6CCV - chains F and J of the 11 polymer chains in the assembly; structure by X-ray diffraction, 3.05 A resolution.

[Chain F]
Protein: RNA polymerase sigma factor SigA
Source organism: Mycobacterium smegmatis (strain ATCC 700084 / mc(2)155)
UniProtKB: A0QW02 (A0QW02_MYCS2); residue numbers follow UniProt; this construct covers 1-466
Sequence (466 residues; row label = number of the first residue in the row):
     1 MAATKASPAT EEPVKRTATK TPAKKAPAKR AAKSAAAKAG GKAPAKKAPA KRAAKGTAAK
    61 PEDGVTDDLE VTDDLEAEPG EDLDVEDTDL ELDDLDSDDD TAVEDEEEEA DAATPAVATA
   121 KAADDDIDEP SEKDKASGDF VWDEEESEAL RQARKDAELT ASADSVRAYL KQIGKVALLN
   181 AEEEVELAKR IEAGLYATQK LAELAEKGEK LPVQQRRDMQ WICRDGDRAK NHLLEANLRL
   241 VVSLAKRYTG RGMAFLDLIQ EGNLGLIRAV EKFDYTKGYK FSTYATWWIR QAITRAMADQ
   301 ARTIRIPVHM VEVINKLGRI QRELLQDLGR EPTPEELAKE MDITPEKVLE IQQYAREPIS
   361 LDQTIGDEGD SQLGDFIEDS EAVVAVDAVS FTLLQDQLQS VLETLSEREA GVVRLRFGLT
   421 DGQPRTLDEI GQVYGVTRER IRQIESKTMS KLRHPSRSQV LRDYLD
Unresolved in the structure: 1-161

[Chain J]
Protein: RNA polymerase-binding protein RbpA
Source organism: Mycobacterium smegmatis (strain ATCC 700084 / mc(2)155)
UniProtKB: A0QZ11 (RBPA_MYCS2); numbering as in UniProt (aligned over 1-114)
Sequence (114 residues; each row starts with the number of its first residue):
     1 MADRVLRGSR LGAVSYETDR NHDLAPRQVA RYRTDNGEEF DVPFADDAEI PGTWLCRNGL
    61 EGTLIEGDVP EPKKVKPPRT HWDMLLERRS VEELEELLKE RLDLIKAKRR GTGS
Unresolved in the structure: 1-25, 109-114

[Interface between chain F and chain J]
Contacting residue pairs (34; chain F residue first):
  Glu186(F) - Arg101(J)  salt bridge
  Lys189(F) - Arg101(J)
  Arg190(F) - Arg101(J)
  Ile191(F) - His81(J)
  Glu192(F) - Leu85(J)
  Glu192(F) - Arg88(J)  salt bridge
  Glu192(F) - Arg89(J)  salt bridge
  Ala193(F) - Leu97(J)  hydrophobic
  Leu195(F) - His81(J)
  Leu195(F) - Trp82(J)
  Leu195(F) - Leu85(J)  hydrophobic
  Tyr196(F) - Trp82(J)  hydrophobic
  Tyr196(F) - Leu94(J)  hydrophobic
  Tyr196(F) - Glu95(J)  hydrogen bond
  Tyr196(F) - Leu98(J)  hydrophobic
  Gln199(F) - Trp82(J)
  Gln214(F) - Lys106(J)  hydrogen bond
  Met219(F) - Leu102(J)  hydrophobic
  Trp221(F) - Ile105(J)  hydrophobic
  Lys230(F) - His81(J)
  Arg268(F) - Met84(J)
  Glu271(F) - His81(J)  hydrogen bond (backbone-side chain)
  Glu271(F) - Met84(J)
  Glu271(F) - Arg88(J)  hydrogen bond (backbone-side chain)
  Lys272(F) - Arg79(J)
  Lys272(F) - Met84(J)
  Lys272(F) - Glu87(J)  salt bridge
  Lys272(F) - Arg88(J)  hydrogen bond (backbone-side chain)
  Phe273(F) - Arg88(J)  hydrogen bond (backbone-side chain)
  Asp274(F) - Arg88(J)
  Asp274(F) - Arg89(J)  salt bridge
  Tyr275(F) - Arg89(J)
  Tyr275(F) - Leu97(J)
  Thr276(F) - Arg89(J)  hydrogen bond
Other interface residues (no listed pair), chain F (24 interface residues in all): Ala197, Asp218, Ile222, Val270
Other interface residues (no listed pair), chain J (17 interface residues in all): Val91

[Summary]
The interface between chain F and chain J involves 24 residues on one side and 17 on the other; the contacts
include 7 hydrogen bonds and 5 salt bridges. Polar pairs include Glu186(F)-Arg101(J), Glu192(F)-Arg88(J) and
Glu192(F)-Arg89(J).
Chain F is RNA polymerase sigma factor SigA and chain J is RNA polymerase-binding protein RbpA, both from
Mycobacterium smegmatis (strain ATCC 700084 / mc(2)155); the structure, Crystal structure of a Mycobacterium
smegmatis RNA polymerase transcription initiation complex with inhibitor Rifampicin, was determined by X-ray
diffraction, deposited together with 6DCF and 6CCE.
